PDB entry 1K4I | X-ray diffraction, 0.98 A resolution | chain A

[Chain A]
Molecule: 3,4-Dihydroxy-2-Butanone 4-Phosphate Synthase
From: Magnaporthe grisea
Notes: EC 5.4.99.-
Reference sequence: Q8TG90 (Q8TG90_MAGGR); residues 1-233 here = UniProt positions 1-233
Sequence (233 residues; row label = number of the first residue in the row):
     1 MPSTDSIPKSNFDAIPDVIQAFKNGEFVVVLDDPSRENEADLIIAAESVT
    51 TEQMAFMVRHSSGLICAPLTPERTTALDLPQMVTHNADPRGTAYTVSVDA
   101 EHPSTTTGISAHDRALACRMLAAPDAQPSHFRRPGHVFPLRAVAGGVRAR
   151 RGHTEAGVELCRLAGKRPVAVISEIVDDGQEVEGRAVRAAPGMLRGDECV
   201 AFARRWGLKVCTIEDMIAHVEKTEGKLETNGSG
Disordered / not traced: 1-11, 228-233
Ion coordination: Mg2+ site 1: Glu-37, His-153 (together with sulfate ion); Mg2+ site 2 near Glu-37 (its only coordinating residue here)
Curated features (UniProtKB/Swiss-Prot):
  - binding site (Mg(2+)): Glu-37, His-153
  - binding site (Mn(2+)): Glu-37, His-153
  - binding site (D-ribulose 5-phosphate): Asp-41, Thr-92, Arg-150 to Thr-154
  - site (Essential for catalytic activity): His-136, Glu-174
  - modified residue: Cys-66 (S-glutathionyl cysteine)

[Summary]
Glu-37 and His-153 coordinate Mg2+ site 1. UniProt lists Mg2+-binding residues Glu-37 and His-153,
Mn2+-binding residues Glu-37 and His-153 and 7 D-ribulose 5-phosphate-binding residues.
Chain A is 3,4-Dihydroxy-2-Butanone 4-Phosphate Synthase (Magnaporthe grisea); the structure, Crystal
Structure of 3,4-dihydroxy-2-butanone 4-phosphate synthase in complex with two Magnesium ions, was determined
by X-ray diffraction, deposited together with 1K49, 1K4L, 1K4O and 1K4P.
